Entry 1J53 (X-ray diffraction, 1.80 A resolution); this record covers chain A.

Chain A:
Name: DNA polymerase III, epsilon chain
From: Escherichia coli
Notes: EC 2.7.7.7; fragment: N-terminal exonuclease domain (residues 1-186)
Reference sequence: P03007 (DPO3E_ECOLI); residue numbers follow UniProt; this construct covers 1-186
Amino-acid sequence (186 residues; numbered 1 to 186; the number before each row is that of its first residue):
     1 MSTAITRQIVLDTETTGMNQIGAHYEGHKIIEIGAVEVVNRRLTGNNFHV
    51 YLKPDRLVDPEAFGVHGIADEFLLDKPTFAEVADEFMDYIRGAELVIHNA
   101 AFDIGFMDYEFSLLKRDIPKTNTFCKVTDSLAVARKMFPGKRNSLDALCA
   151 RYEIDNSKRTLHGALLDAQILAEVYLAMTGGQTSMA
Not modelled in the structure: 1-6, 181-186
Ion coordination: Mn2+ site 1: Asp12, Glu14, Asp167 (together with thymidine-5'-phosphate); Mn2+ site 2: Asp12 (together with thymidine-5'-phosphate)
Small-molecule neighbours:
  - thymidine-5'-phosphate (TMP), molecule 1: Asp12, Thr13, Glu14, Thr15, Gly17, Met18, Glu61, Ala62, Val65, His66, Phe102, Arg159, His162, Asp167
  - thymidine-5'-phosphate (TMP), molecule 2: Met18, His98, Asn99, Phe102, Leu131, Ser144, Leu145
UniProt features mapped onto this chain:
  - active site: His162 (Proton acceptor)
  - binding site (a divalent metal cation): Asp12, Glu14, Asp167
  - binding site (substrate): Asp12, Glu14, Glu61, His66, Asp167
  - mutagenesis: Thr15 (T15I: In mutD5, reduces suppression of AZT sensitivity of holC or yoaA knockouts, reduces exonuclease activity)
What the authors report for this chain:
  - Mn2+ coordination: Asp12
  - Mn2+ coordination through a water molecule: Asp103
  - catalytic residues: Glu14, His162 (proposed by the authors, not directly observed)
  - binding site for thymidine-5'-phosphate: Met18, Glu61, Val65

Overview:
Bound to chain A: thymidine-5'-phosphate. Asp12, Glu14 and Asp167 coordinate Mn2+ site 1. From UniProt:
active-site residue His162, 3 divalent metal cation-binding residues, 5 substrate-binding residues and 5
mutagenesis sites. The paper reports catalytic residues Glu14 and His162; a binding site for
thymidine-5'-phosphate at Met18, Glu61 and Val65.
Chain A is DNA polymerase III, epsilon chain (Escherichia coli); the structure, Structure of the N-terminal
Exonuclease Domain of the Epsilon Subunit of E.coli DNA Polymerase III at ..., was determined by X-ray
diffraction together with 1J54 from the same study.
